5ZIC - chain A; structure by X-ray diffraction, 2.10 A resolution.

# Chain A
Name: Alpha-1,6-mannosylglycoprotein 6-beta-N-acetylglucosaminyltransferase A
Organism: Homo sapiens
Notes: EC 2.4.1.155
UniProtKB: Q09328 (MGT5A_HUMAN); numbering as in UniProt; present here: 213-328, 345-741
Sequence (523 residues; row label = number of the first residue in the row; note: 11 numbers in that range are skipped by the numbering (no residue carries them; nothing is unmodelled there)):
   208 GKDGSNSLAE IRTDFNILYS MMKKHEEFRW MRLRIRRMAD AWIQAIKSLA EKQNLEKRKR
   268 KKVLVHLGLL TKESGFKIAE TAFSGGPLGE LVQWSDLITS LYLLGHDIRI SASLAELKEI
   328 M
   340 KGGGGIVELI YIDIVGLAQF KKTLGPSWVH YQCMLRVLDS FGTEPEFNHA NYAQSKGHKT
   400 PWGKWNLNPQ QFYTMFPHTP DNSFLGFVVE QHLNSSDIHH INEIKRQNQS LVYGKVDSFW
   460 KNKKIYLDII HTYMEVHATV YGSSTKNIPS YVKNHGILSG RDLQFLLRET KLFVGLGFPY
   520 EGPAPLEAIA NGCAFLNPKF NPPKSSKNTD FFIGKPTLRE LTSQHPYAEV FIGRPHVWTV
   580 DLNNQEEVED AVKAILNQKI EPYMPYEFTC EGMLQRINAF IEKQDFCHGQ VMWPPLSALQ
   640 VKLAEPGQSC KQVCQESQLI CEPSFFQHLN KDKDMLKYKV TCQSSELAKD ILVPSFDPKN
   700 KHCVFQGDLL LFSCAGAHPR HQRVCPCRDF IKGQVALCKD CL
Unresolved in the structure: 208-213, 284-296, 340-344, 433-443, 481-483
Cystine bridges: C372-C626, C649-C724, C653-C726, C660-C713, C681-C702, C737-C740
Differences from the reference sequence: expression tag (208-212); linker (341-344)
UniProt features mapped onto this chain:
  - region: K264 to K269 (Important for activity in FGF2 release)
  - mutagenesis: E280 (E280A: Decreased catalytic activity), E287 (E287A: Decreased catalytic activity), E297 (E297A: Loss of catalytic activity), E429 (E429A: Decreased catalytic activity), E520 (E520A: Loss of catalytic activity), E526 (E526A: Loss of catalytic activity)
  - binding site (substrate): D378, S379, K554
  - binding site (UDP-N-acetyl-alpha-D-glucosamine): E526
  - glycosylation (N-linked (GlcNAc...) asparagine): N433, N447
From the paper describing this entry:
  - binding site for N-acetylglucosamine: D378, S379, F380, W401, K554
  - binding site for 6-thio-alpha-D-mannopyranose: K554
  - conformationally variable residues (side-chain flip): F380, W401
  - specificity-determining residues: W401
  - specificity-determining residues: D378 (proposed by the authors, not directly observed)
  - mutagenesis - E297A, E526A: abolished catalytic activity
  - mutagenesis - E520A: decreased catalytic activity
  - mutagenesis - E280A, E287A, E429A: unchanged catalytic activity

# Overview
UniProt lists 6 mutagenesis sites, 3 substrate-binding residues and UDP-N-acetyl-alpha-D-glucosamine-binding
residue E526. From the paper: a binding site for N-acetylglucosamine at D378, S379 and F380 among others;
E297A and E526A abolish catalytic activity; 6 substitutions were tested in all.
Chain A is Alpha-1,6-mannosylglycoprotein 6-beta-N-acetylglucosaminyltransferase A (Homo sapiens); the
structure, Crystal structure of human GnT-V luminal domain in complex with acceptor sugar, was determined by
X-ray diffraction, deposited together with 5ZIB.
